Entry 7Z30 (electron microscopy, 2.90 A resolution); this record covers chains B and C of the 19 polymer chains in the assembly.

[Chain B]
Name: DNA-directed RNA polymerase III subunit RPC2
Organism: Saccharomyces cerevisiae S288C
Notes: EC 2.7.7.6
Reference sequence: P22276 (RPC2_YEAST); numbering as in UniProt (aligned over 1-1149)
Chain sequence (1149 residues; each row starts with the number of its first residue):
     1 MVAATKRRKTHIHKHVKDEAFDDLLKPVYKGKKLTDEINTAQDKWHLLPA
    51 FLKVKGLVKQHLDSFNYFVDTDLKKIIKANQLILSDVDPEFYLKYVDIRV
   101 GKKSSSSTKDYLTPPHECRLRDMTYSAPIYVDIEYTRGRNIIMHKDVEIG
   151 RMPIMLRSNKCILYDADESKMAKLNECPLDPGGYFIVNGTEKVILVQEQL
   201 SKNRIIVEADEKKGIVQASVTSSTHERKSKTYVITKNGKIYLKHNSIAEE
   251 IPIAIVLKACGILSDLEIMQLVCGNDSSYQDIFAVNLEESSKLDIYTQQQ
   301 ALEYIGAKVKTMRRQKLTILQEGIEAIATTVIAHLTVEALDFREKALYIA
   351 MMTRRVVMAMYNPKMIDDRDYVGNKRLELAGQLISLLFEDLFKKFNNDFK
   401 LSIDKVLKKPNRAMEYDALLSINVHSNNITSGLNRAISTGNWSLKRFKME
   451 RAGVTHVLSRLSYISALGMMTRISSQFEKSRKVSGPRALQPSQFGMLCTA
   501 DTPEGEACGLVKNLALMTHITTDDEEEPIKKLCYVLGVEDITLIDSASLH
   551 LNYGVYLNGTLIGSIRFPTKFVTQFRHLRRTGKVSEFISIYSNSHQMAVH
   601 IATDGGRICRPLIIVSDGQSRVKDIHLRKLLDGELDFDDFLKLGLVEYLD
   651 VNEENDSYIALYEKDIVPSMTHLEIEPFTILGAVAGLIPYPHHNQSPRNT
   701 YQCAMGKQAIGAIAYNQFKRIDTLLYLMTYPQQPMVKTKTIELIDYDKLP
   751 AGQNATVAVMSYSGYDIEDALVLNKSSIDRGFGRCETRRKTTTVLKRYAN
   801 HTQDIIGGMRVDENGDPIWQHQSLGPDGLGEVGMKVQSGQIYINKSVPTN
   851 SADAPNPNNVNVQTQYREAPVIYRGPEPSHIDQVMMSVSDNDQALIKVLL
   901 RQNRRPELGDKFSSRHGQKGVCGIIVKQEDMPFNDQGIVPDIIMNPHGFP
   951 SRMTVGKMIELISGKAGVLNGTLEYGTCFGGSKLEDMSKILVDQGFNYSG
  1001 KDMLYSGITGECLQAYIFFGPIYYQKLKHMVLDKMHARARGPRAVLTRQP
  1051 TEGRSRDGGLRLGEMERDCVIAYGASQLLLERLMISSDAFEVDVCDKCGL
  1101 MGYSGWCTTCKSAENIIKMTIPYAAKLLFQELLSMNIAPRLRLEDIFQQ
Not modelled in the structure: 1-35, 852-863
Metal / ion sites: Zn2+: Cys1095, Cys1098, Cys1107, Cys1110
Swiss-Prot annotation at these positions:
  - zinc finger: Cys1095 to Cys1110 (C4-type)
  - binding site (Zn(2+)): Cys1095, Cys1098, Cys1107, Cys1110
What the authors report for this chain:
  - conformationally variable residues (side-chain flip): Arg698, Tyr701

[Chain C]
Name: DNA-directed RNA polymerases I and III subunit RPAC1
Organism: Saccharomyces cerevisiae S288C
Reference sequence: P07703 (RPAC1_YEAST); residue numbers follow UniProt; this construct covers 1-335
Chain sequence (335 residues; row label = number of the first residue in the row):
     1 MSNIVGIEYNRVTNTTSTDFPGFSKDAENEWNVEKFKKDFEVNISSLDAR
    51 EANFDLINIDTSIANAFRRIMISEVPSVAAEYVYFFNNTSVIQDEVLAHR
   101 IGLVPLKVDPDMLTWVDSNLPDDEKFTDENTIVLSLNVKCTRNPDAPKGS
   151 TDPKELYNNAHVYARDLKFEPQGRQSTTFADCPVVPADPDILLAKLRPGQ
   201 EISLKAHCILGIGGDHAKFSPVSTASYRLLPQINILQPIKGESARRFQKC
   251 FPPGVIGIDEGSDEAYVKDARKDTVSREVLRYEEFADKVKLGRVRNHFIF
   301 NVESAGAMTPEEIFFKSVRILKNKAEYLKNCPITQ
Swiss-Prot annotation at these positions:
  - modified residue: Ser2 (N-acetylserine), Ser17 (Phosphoserine)

[Interface between chain B and chain C]
Contacting residue pairs (77; chain B residue first):
  Phe718(B) with Val91(C), hydrophobic; Gln93(C)
  Thr729(B) with Val96(C)
  Tyr730(B) with Arg100(C), hydrogen bond
  Lys775(B) with Gly214(C); Asp215(C)
  Ser776(B) with Ala217(C)
  Asp779(B) with His99(C), hydrogen bond (backbone-side chain); His216(C), salt bridge; Ala217(C), hydrogen bond (side chain-backbone)
  Arg780(B) with His99(C); Leu103(C); Ala217(C)
  Gly781(B) with His99(C)
  Arg784(B) with His99(C)
  Glu786(B) with Gln93(C), hydrogen bond; Glu95(C)
  Arg788(B) with Gln93(C)
  Arg901(B) with Gln93(C); Glu95(C), salt bridge
  Asn903(B) with Glu95(C)
  Lys927(B) with Gly214(C)
  Gln928(B) with Ile72(C)
  Glu929(B) with Arg68(C), hydrogen bond (backbone-side chain); Arg69(C), hydrogen bond (backbone-side chain); Ser73(C), hydrogen bond
  Asp930(B) with Arg69(C), salt bridge
  Phe933(B) with Asn65(C); Arg68(C); Ser226(C); Tyr227(C)
  Asn934(B) with Ser226(C)
  Asp935(B) with Arg228(C); Arg293(C), salt bridge
  Gln936(B) with Thr224(C)
  Gly937(B) with Thr224(C), hydrogen bond (backbone-side chain); Ser226(C)
  Val992(B) with Glu278(C)
  Gly995(B) with Thr274(C), hydrogen bond (backbone-side chain); Ser276(C)
  Phe996(B) with Ser276(C)
  Asn997(B) with Ser276(C), hydrogen bond (side chain-backbone); Arg277(C)
  Tyr998(B) with Arg281(C)
  Lys1001(B) with Arg277(C), hydrogen bond (backbone-side chain)
  Met1003(B) with Ile7(C), hydrophobic; Arg293(C)
  Tyr1005(B) with Tyr227(C); Arg228(C); Leu229(C), hydrogen bond (side chain-backbone); Arg293(C), hydrogen bond
  Ser1006(B) with Asn65(C)
  Gly1007(B) with Asn65(C), hydrogen bond (backbone-side chain); Arg68(C), hydrogen bond (backbone-side chain); Arg69(C), hydrogen bond (backbone-side chain)
  Ile1008(B) with Asn65(C); Arg69(C)
  Thr1009(B) with Thr61(C); Asn65(C)
  Gly1010(B) with Thr61(C); Asn65(C); Tyr227(C), hydrogen bond (backbone-side chain)
  Glu1011(B) with Thr15(C); Thr16(C); Thr61(C)
  Cys1012(B) with Thr15(C); Leu229(C), hydrophobic
  Leu1013(B) with Val12(C)
  Gln1014(B) with Arg11(C); Val12(C), hydrogen bond (backbone-backbone); Thr15(C)
  Tyr1016(B) with Ile7(C); Glu8(C), hydrogen bond (side chain-backbone); Asn10(C); Arg11(C), hydrogen bond (side chain-backbone); Val12(C), hydrophobic; Arg277(C)
Other interface residues (no listed pair), chain B (42 interface residues in all): Arg905, Asp1002
Other interface residues (no listed pair), chain C (40 interface residues in all): Val5, Tyr9, Ser62, Asp94, Val275

[In short]
42 residues of chain B and 40 residues of chain C are in contact; the contacts include 20 hydrogen bonds and 4
salt bridges. Polar contacts include Asp779(B)-His216(C), Arg901(B)-Glu95(C) and Asp930(B)-Arg69(C). From
UniProt: 4 Zn2+-binding residues on chain B. From the paper: conformational variability at Arg698(B) and
Tyr701(B).
Chain B is DNA-directed RNA polymerase III subunit RPC2 and chain C is DNA-directed RNA polymerases I and III
subunit RPAC1, both from Saccharomyces cerevisiae S288C; the structure, Structure of yeast RNA Polymerase
III-Ty1 integrase complex at 2.9 A (focus subunit C11 terminal Zn-ribbon ..., was determined by electron
microscopy together with 7Z0H, 7Z2Z, 7Z31 and 8BWS from the same study.
